8TWC - chains BU and BW of the 180 polymer chains in the assembly; structure by electron microscopy, 3.00 A resolution.

== Chain BU (and BW) ==
Molecule: Coat protein
Source organism: Acinetobacter phage AP205
Notes: chain BW of this document is another copy of the same molecule, construct and numbering; everything in this record applies to it too
UniProt: Q9AZ42 (Q9AZ42_9VIRU); residues 1-129 here correspond to UniProt positions 2-130 (UniProt number = residue number + 1)
Sequence (129 residues; numbered 1 to 129; the number before each row is that of its first residue):
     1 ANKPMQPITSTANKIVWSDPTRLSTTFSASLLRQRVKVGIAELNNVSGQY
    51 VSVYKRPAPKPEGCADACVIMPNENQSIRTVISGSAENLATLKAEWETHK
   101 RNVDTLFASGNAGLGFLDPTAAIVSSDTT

== Interface between chain BU and chain BW ==
Residue-residue contacts (11; chain BU residue first):
  Ile8(BU) - Arg33(BW)
  Thr9(BU) - Ala12(BW)
  Thr9(BU) - Arg33(BW)
  Ser10(BU) - Ala12(BW)
  Thr11(BU) - Ala12(BW)
  Thr21(BU) - Glu87(BW)
  Leu23(BU) - Asn44(BW)
  Leu23(BU) - Ala86(BW)  hydrophobic
  Lys55(BU) - Glu42(BW)  salt bridge
  Ile70(BU) - Ile40(BW)
  Asn73(BU) - Glu42(BW)  hydrogen bond
Interface residues without a listed pair, chain BW (8 interface residues in all): Ala41

== In short ==
The interface between chain BU and chain BW involves 9 residues on one side and 8 on the other, with 1
hydrogen bond and 1 salt bridge. Among the polar pairs are Lys55(BU)-Glu42(BW) and Asn73(BU)-Glu42(BW).
Both chains are Coat protein (Acinetobacter phage AP205). Entry 8TWC (Acinetobacter phage AP205 T=3 VLP) was
determined by electron microscopy, deposited together with 8TOB, 8TOC, 8TV9, 8TVA and 8TW2.
